PDB entry 3U9P | X-ray diffraction, 2.80 A resolution | chains C and M of the 3 polymer chains in the assembly

== Chain C ==
Name: Neutrophil gelatinase-associated lipocalin
Organism: Mus musculus
UniProt: P11672 (NGAL_MOUSE); residues -5 to 174 here correspond to UniProt positions 21-200 (UniProt number = residue number + 26)
Sequence (182 residues; row label = number of the first residue in the row; numbers below 1 keep their minus sign (Gly-7 is residue -7)):
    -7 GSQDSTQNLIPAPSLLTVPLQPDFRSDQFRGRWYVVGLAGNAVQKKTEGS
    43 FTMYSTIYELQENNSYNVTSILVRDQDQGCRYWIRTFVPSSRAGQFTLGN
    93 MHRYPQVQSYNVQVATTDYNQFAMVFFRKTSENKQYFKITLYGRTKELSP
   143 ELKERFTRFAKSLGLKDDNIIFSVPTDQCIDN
Unresolved in the structure: -7 to 0, 67-71
Disulfides: Cys72-Cys171
Differences from the reference sequence: expression tag (-7 to -6)
UniProt features mapped onto this chain:
  - binding site (a carboxymycobactin): Tyr46 to Thr48, Lys121, Lys130, Tyr134
  - binding site (enterobactin): Tyr102, Lys130
  - modified residue: Gln-5 (Pyrrolidone carboxylic acid)
  - glycosylation (N-linked (GlcNAc...) asparagine): Asn55, Asn59

== Chain M ==
Name: Monoclonal Fab Fragment Light Chain
Organism: Rattus norvegicus
Notes: antibody fragment or engineered binder
Sequence (212 residues; numbered 1 to 212; the number before each row is that of its first residue):
     1 DILMTQSPLSLSASLGDKVTITCQASQIIYNYIAWYQQKPGKAPRLLIRY
    51 TSTLESGTPSRFSGSGSGRDYSFSISNVESEDIASYYCLQYDNLPYMFGA
   101 GTKLELKRADAAPTVSIFPPSSEQLATGGASVVCFVNNFYPRDISVKWKI
   151 DGTERRDGVLDSVTDQDSKDSTYSMSSTLSLTKVDYERHNLYTCEVVHKT
   201 SSSPVVKSFNRN
Unresolved in the structure: 212
Disulfides: Cys134-Cys194

== How chain C and chain M interact ==
Pairs across the interface (28):
  Pro3(C) - Tyr50(M)
  Ala4(C) - Tyr30(M)  hydrophobic
  Ala4(C) - Tyr32(M)  hydrogen bond (backbone-side chain)
  Pro5(C) - Tyr32(M)
  Ser6(C) - Tyr32(M)  hydrogen bond (backbone-side chain)
  Ser6(C) - Asp92(M)
  Leu7(C) - Asp92(M)  hydrogen bond (backbone-backbone)
  Leu7(C) - Asn93(M)
  Leu8(C) - Tyr91(M)
  Leu8(C) - Asp92(M)  hydrogen bond (backbone-backbone)
  Leu8(C) - Asn93(M)
  Leu8(C) - Leu94(M)
  Leu8(C) - Tyr96(M)
  Ser83(C) - Asn93(M)  hydrogen bond
  Ser83(C) - Leu94(M)  hydrogen bond (side chain-backbone)
  Arg84(C) - Asn93(M)
  Arg84(C) - Leu94(M)
  Gln87(C) - Asn93(M)  hydrogen bond
  Thr89(C) - Gln27(M)
  Gln100(C) - Ile28(M)
  Ser101(C) - Ile28(M)
  Ser101(C) - Tyr30(M)  hydrogen bond
  Asn103(C) - Tyr30(M)
  Arg120(C) - Tyr30(M)
  Arg120(C) - Asp92(M)  salt bridge
  Lys121(C) - Tyr30(M)
  Thr122(C) - Ile28(M)
  Thr122(C) - Tyr30(M)  hydrogen bond
Also at the interface, not in a pair above, chain C (18 interface residues in all): Ser82, Gln127

== Summary ==
Chain C and chain M form an interface of 18 and 10 residues respectively, with 9 hydrogen bonds and 1 salt
bridge. Among the polar pairs are Arg120(C)-Asp92(M), Ala4(C)-Tyr32(M) and Ser6(C)-Tyr32(M). From UniProt: 6
carboxymycobactin-binding residues and enterobactin-binding residues Tyr102(C) and Lys130(C) on chain C.
Here chain C is Neutrophil gelatinase-associated lipocalin (Mus musculus) and chain M is Monoclonal Fab
Fragment Light Chain (Rattus norvegicus). Entry 3U9P (Crystal Structure of Murine Siderocalin in Complex with
an Fab Fragment) was determined by X-ray diffraction (same publication as 3U0D).
